PDB entry 7Z6Q | electron microscopy, 2.50 A resolution | chains D and J of the 12 polymer chains in the assembly

[Chain D]
Name: P840 reaction center 17 kDa protein
From: Chlorobaculum tepidum TLS
UniProtKB: Q8KEP5 (PSCD_CHLTE); residue numbers follow UniProt; this construct covers 1-143
Chain sequence (143 residues; numbered 1 to 143; the number before each row is that of its first residue):
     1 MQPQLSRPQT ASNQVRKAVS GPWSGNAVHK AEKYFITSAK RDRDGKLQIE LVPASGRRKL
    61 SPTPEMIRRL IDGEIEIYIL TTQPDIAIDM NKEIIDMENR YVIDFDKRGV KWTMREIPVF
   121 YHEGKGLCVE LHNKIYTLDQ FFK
Not modelled in the structure: 1-17, 102-108

[Chain J]
Name: Bacteriochlorophyll a protein
From: Chlorobaculum tepidum TLS
UniProtKB: Q46393 (BCPA_CHLTE); numbering as in UniProt (aligned over 1-366)
Chain sequence (366 residues; numbered 1 to 366; the number before each row is that of its first residue):
     1 MALFGSNDVT TAHSDYEIVL EGGSSSWGKV KARAKVNAPP ASPLLPADCD VKLNVKPLDP
    61 AKGFVRISAV FESIVDSTKN KLTIEADIAN ETKERRISVG EGMVSVGDFS HTFSFEGSVV
   121 NLFYYRSDAV RRNVPNPIYM QGRQFHDILM KVPLDNNDLI DTWEGTVKAI GSTGAFNDWI
   181 RDFWFIGPAF TALNEGGQRI SRIEVNGLNT ESGPKGPVGV SRWRFSHGGS GMVDSISRWA
   241 ELFPSDKLNR PAQVEAGFRS DSQGIEVKVD GEFPGVSVDA GGGLRRILNH PLIPLVHHGM
   301 VGKFNNFNVD AQLKVVLPKG YKIRYAAPQY RSQNLEEYRW SGGAYARWVE HVCKGGVGQF
   361 EILYAQ
Not modelled in the structure: 1-7, 365-366
Bound ions: bacteriochlorophyll a Mg site 1 near Tyr124 (its only coordinating residue here); bacteriochlorophyll a Mg site 2 near Leu242 (its only coordinating residue here)
Residues lining bound ligands:
  - bacteriochlorophyll a (BCL), molecule 1: Ala12, Ser14, Tyr16, Ala34, Val36, Ala38, Pro39, Pro40, Ala41, Ser42, Ala189, Phe258, Ser260, Ile265, Val267, His298, Val301, Gly302, Asn305, Phe307, Cys353
  - bacteriochlorophyll a (BCL), molecule 2: Tyr16, Ile18, Val30, Ala32, Cys49, Val51, Phe71, Ala256, Gly257, Phe258, Val269, Ile287, Leu288, Asn289, His290, Pro291, Pro294, Leu295, His298, Leu313, Tyr345, Trp348, Val349, Val352, Cys353, Phe360, Ile362
  - bacteriochlorophyll a (BCL), molecule 3: Val30, Val51, Leu53, Val55, Val65, Ile67, Phe71, Ile88, Asp234, Ser235, Arg238, Glu241, Leu242, Phe243, Pro244, Ser245, Leu248, Val254, Ala256, Val269, Phe273, Pro274, Gly275, Leu288, Pro291
  - bacteriochlorophyll a (BCL), molecule 4: Ala41, Ser42, Leu82, Phe185, Ile186, Pro188, Ala189, Ala192, Leu193, Gln198, Ile293, Pro294, His297, His298, Met300, Val301
  - bacteriochlorophyll a (BCL), molecule 5: Ser42, Pro43, Leu44, Cys49, Phe71, Ser73, Val75, Asn80, Lys81, Leu82, Ile84, Val106, Phe113, Phe115, Phe183, Trp184, Ile186, Phe258
  - bacteriochlorophyll a (BCL), molecule 6: Leu53, Val55, Ile67, Ala69, Phe71, Ile84, Ala86, Ile88, Arg96, Ile97, Ser98, Phe115, Gly117, Ser118, Val119, Gln144, His146, Ile148, Trp184, Trp223, Phe225, His227, Ser235, Trp239, Leu242, Ala252, Val254, Phe273
  - bacteriochlorophyll a (BCL), molecule 7: Leu82, Val104, Val106, Phe109, His111, Phe113, Met150, Val152, Leu154, Asp158, Leu159, Thr162, Trp163, Thr166, Ile180, Phe183, Trp184, Ile203, Val205, Leu208, Gly219, Ser221, Trp223
  - bacteriochlorophyll a (BCL), molecule 8: Leu122, Phe123, Tyr124, Tyr125, Arg126
  - bacteriochlorophyll a (BCL), molecule 9: Tyr125, Ser127, Ala129, Val130, Asn133
  - bacteriochlorophyll a (BCL), molecule 10: Tyr125, Val130, Val134, Pro137, Ile138, Tyr139, Gln141
  - bacteriochlorophyll a (BCL), molecule 11: Asp161, Thr162, Gly165, Thr166, Ala169, Ser172, Thr173, Ala175, Phe176, Trp179, Ile180, Phe183
Swiss-Prot annotation at these positions:
  - binding site (bacteriochlorophyll a): His111, His146, His290, His297, His298

[Chain D / chain J interface]
Contacting residue pairs (21; chain D residue first):
  Met97(D) - Ala280(J)
  Met97(D) - Gly281(J)
  Met97(D) - Gly282(J)
  Met97(D) - Leu284(J)  hydrophobic
  Arg100(D) - Glu361(J)  salt bridge
  Arg100(D) - Leu363(J)
  Tyr101(D) - Leu284(J)
  Tyr101(D) - Arg324(J)  hydrogen bond
  Arg115(D) - Gly282(J)  hydrogen bond (side chain-backbone)
  Phe120(D) - Ser24(J)
  His122(D) - Asp246(J)
  Glu123(D) - Pro60(J)
  Glu123(D) - Ala61(J)
  Glu130(D) - Ser24(J)
  Glu130(D) - Asp279(J)
  His132(D) - Pro135(J)
  His132(D) - Asp279(J)
  Asn133(D) - Val278(J)
  Asn133(D) - Asp279(J)
  Lys134(D) - Arg131(J)
  Ile135(D) - Asp246(J)
Other interface residues (no listed pair), chain D (14 interface residues in all): Pro118, Leu131
Other interface residues (no listed pair), chain J (18 interface residues in all): Gly23, Arg285, Arg286

[Overview]
Chain D and chain J form an interface of 14 and 18 residues respectively; the contacts include 2 hydrogen
bonds and 1 salt bridge. Polar pairs include Arg100(D)-Glu361(J), Tyr101(D)-Arg324(J) and Arg115(D)-Gly282(J).
Chain J binds 11 copies of bacteriochlorophyll a.
Chain D is P840 reaction center 17 kDa protein and chain J is Bacteriochlorophyll a protein, both from
Chlorobaculum tepidum TLS; the structure, Cryo-EM structure of the whole photosynthetic complex from the green
sulfur bacteria, was determined by electron microscopy.
